PDB entry 4JL3 | X-ray diffraction, 2.50 A resolution | chains D and F of the 6 polymer chains in the assembly

Chain D:
Molecule: Transcriptional regulator, TetR family
Source organism: Mycobacterium smegmatis
UniProt: A0R6I8 (A0R6I8_MYCS2); residue numbers follow UniProt; this construct covers 9-189
Sequence (196 residues; numbered -6 to 189; the number before each row is that of its first residue; numbers below 1 keep their minus sign (His-6 is residue -6)):
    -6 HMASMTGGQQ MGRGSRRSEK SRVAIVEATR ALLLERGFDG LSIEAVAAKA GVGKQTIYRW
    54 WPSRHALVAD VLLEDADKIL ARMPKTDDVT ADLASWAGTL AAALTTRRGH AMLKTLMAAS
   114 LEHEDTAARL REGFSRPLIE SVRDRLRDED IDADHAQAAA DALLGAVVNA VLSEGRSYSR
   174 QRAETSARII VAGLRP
Not modelled in the structure: -6 to 8, 189
Modified positions: Mse-5, Mse-2, Mse4 (selenomethionine); Mse76, Mse105, Mse110 (selenomethionine; parent Met)
Differences from the reference sequence: expression tag (-6 to 8)
Reported in the primary citation:
  - binding site for the 31-nt DNA strand: Glu37, Lys47 to Trp53
  - specificity-determining residues: Lys47
  - mutagenesis - K47A, K47A/Q48A: abolished binding to the 31-nt DNA strand
  - mutagenesis - Q48A: unchanged binding to the 31-nt DNA strand
  - binding site for the 31-nt DNA strand (chain F): Gln48

Chain F:
Molecule: 31-nt DNA strand
Sequence (31 nucleotides; row label = number of the first residue in the row):
     1 CACAAGACGA GACGTACCGT CTCGTTTATG A

How chain D and chain F interact:
Contacting residue pairs - 15 pairs, chain D then chain F:
  Arg9(D) with DC23(F), hydrogen bond to the base
  Ser35(D) with DA12(F), phosphate contact; DC13(F), phosphate contact
  Ile36(D) with DC13(F), hydrogen bond to the phosphate
  Glu37(D) with DA12(F), phosphate contact; DC13(F), hydrogen bond to the phosphate
  Lys47(D) with DC13(F), base contact; DG14(F), hydrogen bond to the base; DT15(F), base contact
  Gln48(D) with DT15(F), base contact; DA16(F), hydrogen bond to the base; DC17(F), base contact
  Tyr51(D) with DC13(F), sugar contact; DG14(F), hydrogen bond to the phosphate; DT15(F), base contact
Other interface residues (no listed pair), chain D (8 interface residues in all): Arg57

In short:
8 residues of chain D and 7 residues of chain F are in contact; the contacts include 6 hydrogen bonds. Polar
pairs include Arg9(D)-DC23(F), Lys47(D)-DG14(F) and Gln48(D)-DA16(F). From the paper: a binding site for the
31-nt DNA strand at Glu37(D) and Lys47(D); K47A and K47A/Q48A of chain D abolish binding to the 31-nt DNA
strand.
Chain D is Transcriptional regulator, TetR family (Mycobacterium smegmatis) and chain F is a 31-nt DNA strand;
the structure, Crystal structure of ms6564-dna complex, was determined by X-ray diffraction.
